Entry 5JTQ (solution NMR); this record covers chains A and F of the 6 polymer chains in the assembly.

# Chain A
Molecule: Protein-export protein SecB
Organism: Escherichia coli O157:H7
Reference sequence: P0AG88 (SECB_ECO57); residues 1-155 here = UniProt positions 1-155
Sequence (155 residues; row label = number of the first residue in the row):
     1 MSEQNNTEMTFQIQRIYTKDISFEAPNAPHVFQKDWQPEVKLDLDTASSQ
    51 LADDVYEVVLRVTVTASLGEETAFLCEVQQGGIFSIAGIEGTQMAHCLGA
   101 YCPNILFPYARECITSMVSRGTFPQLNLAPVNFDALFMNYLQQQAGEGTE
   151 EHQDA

# Chain F
Molecule: Maltose-binding periplasmic protein
Organism: Escherichia coli O157:H7
Reference sequence: P0AEY0 (MALE_ECO57); residues 108-149 here = UniProt positions 108-149
Sequence (42 residues; row label = number of the first residue in the row):
   108 DKAFQDKLYPFTWDAVRYNGKLIAYPIAVEALSLIYNKDLLP

# How chain A and chain F interact
Contacting residue pairs (25; chain A residue first):
  Trp36(A) - Glu137(F)
  Val40(A) - Lys128(F)
  Leu42(A) - Tyr125(F)
  Leu42(A) - Gly127(F)
  Thr46(A) - Tyr116(F)
  Ser48(A) - Tyr116(F)
  Tyr56(A) - Leu115(F)
  Met94(A) - Leu115(F)
  Ala95(A) - Phe118(F)
  Leu98(A) - Tyr116(F)
  Gly99(A) - Tyr116(F)
  Gly99(A) - Phe118(F)
  Thr122(A) - Glu137(F)
  Asn127(A) - Leu129(F)
  Leu128(A) - Leu129(F)
  Ala129(A) - Leu129(F)
  Val131(A) - Tyr125(F)
  Phe133(A) - Trp120(F)
  Leu136(A) - Trp120(F)
  Leu136(A) - Ala122(F)
  Leu136(A) - Arg124(F)
  Phe137(A) - Phe118(F)
  Phe137(A) - Trp120(F)
  Tyr140(A) - Asp121(F)
  Tyr140(A) - Ala122(F)
Other interface residues (no listed pair), chain A (25 interface residues in all): Val31, Leu44, Ala47, His96, Ala100, Gln125
Other interface residues (no listed pair), chain F (15 interface residues in all): Pro117, Ile130, Ala138

# Overview
The interface between chain A and chain F involves 25 residues on one side and 15 on the other.
Chain A is Protein-export protein SecB and chain F is Maltose-binding periplasmic protein, both from
Escherichia coli O157:H7; the structure, The structure of chaperone SecB in complex with unstructured MBP
binding site d, was determined by solution NMR, deposited together with 5JTL, 5JTM, 5JTN, 5JTO, 5JTP and 5JTR.
